Entry 5B2E (X-ray diffraction, 1.80 A resolution); this record covers chains A and C of the 3 polymer chains in the assembly.

== Chain A (and C) ==
Protein: Putative uncharacterized protein PH0499
Organism: Pyrococcus horikoshii OT3
Notes: chain C of this document is another copy of the same molecule, construct and numbering; everything in this record applies to it too
UniProtKB: O58235 (O58235_PYRHO); numbering as in UniProt (aligned over 1-272)
Sequence (272 residues; row label = number of the first residue in the row):
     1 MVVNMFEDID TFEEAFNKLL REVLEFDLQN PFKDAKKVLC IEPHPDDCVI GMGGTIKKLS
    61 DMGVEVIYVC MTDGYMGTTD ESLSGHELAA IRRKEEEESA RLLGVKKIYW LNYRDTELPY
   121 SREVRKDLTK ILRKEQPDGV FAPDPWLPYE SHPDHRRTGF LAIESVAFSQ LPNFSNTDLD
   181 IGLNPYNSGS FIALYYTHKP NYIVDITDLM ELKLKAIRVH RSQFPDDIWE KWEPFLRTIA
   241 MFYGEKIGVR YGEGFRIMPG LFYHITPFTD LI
Disordered / not traced: 1-5
Ligand contacts:
  - hexane-1,6-diol (HEZ), molecule 1: Tyr120, Pro153, Arg156, Arg157
  - hexane-1,6-diol (HEZ), molecule 2: Ile163, Glu164, Ala167, Phe168, Leu171, His264
  - MQG (2-deoxy-2-{[(S)-hydroxy(methyl)phosphoryl]amino}-beta-D-glucopyranose): His44, Pro45, Asp46, Asp47, Ile50, Gly74, Met76, Gly77, Arg92, Asp115, Thr116, His152, His155, Gln223, Trp232
  - MQG: Phe168, Leu171, His264
  - Zn2+ (ZN): Pro43, His44, Asp47, His155

== Interface between chain A and chain C ==
Contacting residue pairs (88; chain A residue first):
  Ile50(A) with Ile265(C), hydrophobic
  Tyr75(A) with Asn173(C)
  Met76(A) with Leu171(C); Asn173(C); Phe174(C)
  Thr78(A) with Leu171(C); Pro172(C); Asn173(C)
  Thr79(A) with Gln170(C); Pro172(C)
  Asp80(A) with Pro172(C)
  Glu81(A) with Pro172(C); Pro185(C)
  Leu83(A) with Asn173(C), hydrogen bond (backbone-side chain)
  Ser84(A) with Asn173(C)
  Gly85(A) with Asn173(C), hydrogen bond (backbone-side chain)
  Thr116(A) with Phe168(C); Phe174(C)
  Glu117(A) with Arg122(C), salt bridge
  Leu147(A) with Ile265(C), hydrophobic; Thr266(C); Pro267(C), hydrophobic
  Tyr149(A) with Asp144(C), hydrogen bond; Trp146(C), hydrophobic; His198(C), hydrogen bond; Arg256(C); Met258(C), hydrophobic; Tyr263(C); Thr269(C)
  Glu150(A) with Trp146(C); Tyr263(C); His264(C), salt bridge; Ile265(C), hydrogen bond (side chain-backbone)
  Ser151(A) with Trp146(C); Ile163(C); Glu164(C); Tyr263(C), hydrogen bond (side chain-backbone)
  His152(A) with Phe168(C); His264(C)
  Pro153(A) with Tyr120(C); Glu164(C)
  His155(A) with His264(C); Ile265(C)
  Arg156(A) with Tyr120(C), hydrogen bond; Phe160(C); Glu164(C), salt bridge
  Arg157(A) with Tyr120(C)
  Tyr196(A) with Ile265(C)
  Thr197(A) with Pro267(C)
  His198(A) with Pro267(C)
  Glu230(A) with Val23(C)
  Lys231(A) with Val23(C), hydrogen bond (side chain-backbone)
  Trp232(A) with Leu261(C); Ile265(C), hydrophobic
  Pro234(A) with Phe6(C), hydrophobic; Leu19(C), hydrophobic; Val23(C), hydrophobic
  Phe235(A) with Leu19(C); Leu261(C); His264(C); Ile265(C), hydrophobic; Thr266(C)
  Arg237(A) with Glu7(C)
  Thr238(A) with Phe6(C); Phe12(C); Ala15(C); Phe16(C); Leu19(C); Phe268(C)
  Ile239(A) with Ile265(C); Phe268(C), hydrophobic
  Met241(A) with Ile9(C); Asp10(C); Thr11(C); Phe12(C); Ala15(C), hydrophobic
  Phe242(A) with Phe12(C); Pro267(C), hydrophobic; Phe268(C), hydrophobic
  Tyr243(A) with Pro267(C)
  Glu245(A) with Phe12(C); Glu13(C)
  Arg250(A) with Phe6(C); Glu7(C), hydrogen bond (side chain-backbone); Asp8(C); Ile9(C), hydrogen bond (side chain-backbone); Asp10(C)
  Tyr251(A) with Glu7(C)
Also at the interface, not in a pair above, chain A (40 interface residues in all): Pro148, Glu233
Also at the interface, not in a pair above, chain C (44 interface residues in all): Leu24, Arg125, Leu179, Leu194, Thr197, Lys199, Phe262

== Overview ==
The interface between chain A and chain C involves 40 residues on one side and 44 on the other, with 10
hydrogen bonds and 3 salt bridges. Polar pairs include Glu117(A)-Arg122(C), Glu150(A)-His264(C) and
Arg156(A)-Glu164(C). Bound to chain A: Zn2+, compound MQG, hexane-1,6-diol and MQG.
Both chains are Putative uncharacterized protein PH0499 (Pyrococcus horikoshii OT3). Entry 5B2E
(N,N'-diacetylchitobiose deacetylase from Pyrococcus horikoshii complexed with its inhibitor MPG
(acetate-containing condition)) was determined by X-ray diffraction together with 5B2F from the same study.
